Entry 8TWZ (electron microscopy, 3.17 A resolution); this record covers chains A and B of the 5 polymer chains in the assembly.

Chain A (and B):
Molecule: Erwinia chrysanthemi ligand-gated ion channel
Source organism: Dickeya dadantii
Notes: chain B of this document is another copy of the same molecule, construct and numbering; everything in this record applies to it too
UniProt: E0SJQ4 (E0SJQ4_DICD3); residues 1-322 here correspond to UniProt positions 22-343 (UniProt number = residue number + 21)
Chain sequence (322 residues; numbered 1 to 322; the number before each row is that of its first residue):
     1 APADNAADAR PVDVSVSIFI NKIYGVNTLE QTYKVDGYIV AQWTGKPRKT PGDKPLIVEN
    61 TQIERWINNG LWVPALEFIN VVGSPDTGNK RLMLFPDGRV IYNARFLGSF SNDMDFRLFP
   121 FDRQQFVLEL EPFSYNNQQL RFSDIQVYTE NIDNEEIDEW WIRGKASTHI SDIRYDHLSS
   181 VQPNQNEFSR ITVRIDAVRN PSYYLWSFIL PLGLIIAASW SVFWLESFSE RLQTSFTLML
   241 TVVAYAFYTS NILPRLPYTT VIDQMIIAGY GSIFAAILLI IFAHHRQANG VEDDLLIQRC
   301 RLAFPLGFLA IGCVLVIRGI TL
Unresolved in the structure: 1-10, 285-322
Residues lining bound ligands: 3-aminopropane (3CN): Glu-77, Ile-79, Glu-131, Pro-132, Phe-133, Tyr-175, His-177, Leu-178, Phe-188
From the paper describing this entry:
  - conformationally variable residues (helix shift): Glu-230, Gln-233, Thr-249 to Asn-251

How chain A and chain B interact:
Contacting residue pairs (76; chain A residue first):
  Ile-67(A) / Gln-62(B)  hydrogen bond (backbone-side chain)
  Asn-68(A) / Arg-65(B)
  Ala-75(A) / Glu-59(B)
  Glu-77(A) / Tyr-38(B)  hydrogen bond
  Glu-77(A) / Asn-89(B)
  Glu-77(A) / Arg-105(B)  salt bridge
  Phe-78(A) / Arg-105(B)  hydrogen bond (backbone-side chain)
  Ile-79(A) / Asn-21(B)
  Ile-79(A) / Tyr-38(B)
  Ile-79(A) / Arg-105(B)  hydrogen bond (backbone-side chain)
  Val-81(A) / Lys-22(B)  hydrogen bond (backbone-side chain)
  Val-82(A) / Tyr-24(B)
  Gly-83(A) / Asp-86(B)
  Gly-83(A) / Leu-107(B)
  Ser-84(A) / Asp-86(B)  hydrogen bond
  Ser-84(A) / Thr-87(B)
  Phe-133(A) / Tyr-38(B)  hydrophobic
  Phe-133(A) / Glu-59(B)
  Phe-133(A) / Asn-89(B)
  Phe-133(A) / Lys-90(B)
  Phe-133(A) / Arg-91(B)  hydrogen bond (backbone-side chain)
  Phe-133(A) / Asn-103(B)
  Ser-134(A) / Ile-57(B)
  Ser-134(A) / Glu-59(B)  hydrogen bond
  Ser-134(A) / Arg-91(B)
  Gln-139(A) / Ile-57(B)
  Asp-176(A) / Tyr-148(B)
  Asp-176(A) / Glu-150(B)
  His-177(A) / Ser-17(B)
  His-177(A) / Phe-19(B)
  His-177(A) / Val-40(B)
  His-177(A) / Tyr-148(B)
  Leu-178(A) / Asn-103(B)
  Val-181(A) / Val-40(B)  hydrophobic
  Val-181(A) / Gln-42(B)
  Val-181(A) / Ile-101(B)  hydrophobic
  Gln-182(A) / Arg-91(B)
  Gln-182(A) / Met-93(B)  hydrogen bond
  Phe-228(A) / Trp-224(B)
  Phe-228(A) / Leu-225(B)  hydrophobic
  Ser-229(A) / Leu-225(B)
  Ser-229(A) / Glu-230(B)  hydrogen bond
  Leu-232(A) / Ser-221(B)
  Leu-232(A) / Leu-225(B)  hydrophobic
  Gln-233(A) / Gln-233(B)  hydrogen bond
  Phe-236(A) / Ala-218(B)  hydrophobic
  Phe-236(A) / Thr-234(B)
  Phe-236(A) / Leu-238(B)  hydrophobic
  Leu-240(A) / Leu-240(B)  hydrophobic
  Leu-240(A) / Thr-241(B)
  Val-243(A) / Ala-244(B)  hydrophobic
  Val-243(A) / Tyr-245(B)
  Phe-247(A) / Ala-244(B)
  Phe-247(A) / Phe-247(B)  hydrophobic
  Phe-247(A) / Tyr-248(B)  hydrophobic
  Ser-250(A) / Tyr-203(B)
  Arg-255(A) / Tyr-203(B)
  Arg-255(A) / Tyr-204(B)
  Arg-255(A) / Ile-252(B)
  Leu-256(A) / Tyr-203(B)
  Leu-256(A) / Trp-206(B)
  Pro-257(A) / Asn-200(B)
  Pro-257(A) / Ser-202(B)
  Pro-257(A) / Trp-206(B)  hydrogen bond (backbone-side chain)
  Tyr-258(A) / Trp-206(B)
  Asp-263(A) / Trp-206(B)
  Ile-267(A) / Trp-206(B)
  Tyr-270(A) / Pro-211(B)  hydrophobic
  Tyr-270(A) / Leu-214(B)
  Tyr-270(A) / Tyr-245(B)  hydrogen bond
  Phe-274(A) / Leu-214(B)  hydrophobic
  Phe-274(A) / Ala-217(B)  hydrophobic
  Ile-281(A) / Ser-221(B)
  Ile-281(A) / Trp-224(B)  hydrophobic
  His-284(A) / Trp-224(B)
  His-284(A) / Glu-226(B)  salt bridge
Other interface residues (no listed pair), chain A (47 interface residues in all): Asn-80, Ser-111, Tyr-135, Tyr-175, Ser-180, Thr-237, Met-239, Ala-246, Thr-259, Ile-277
Other interface residues (no listed pair), chain B (55 interface residues in all): Asn-60, Gly-88, Ala-104, Glu-159, Ile-215, Thr-237, Asn-251

In short:
47 residues of chain A and 55 residues of chain B are in contact; the contacts include 13 hydrogen bonds and 2
salt bridges. Polar pairs include Glu-77(A)/Arg-105(B), His-284(A)/Glu-226(B) and Ile-67(A)/Gln-62(B). Chain A
binds 3-aminopropane. From the paper: conformational variability at Glu-230(A), Gln-233(A) and Thr-249(A).
Both chains are Erwinia chrysanthemi ligand-gated ion channel (Dickeya dadantii). Entry 8TWZ (ELIC with
Propylamine in spNW15 nanodiscs with 2:1:1 POPC:POPE:POPG) was determined by electron microscopy, deposited
together with 8TWV, 8F32, 8F33, 8F34 and 8F35.
